PDB entry 6W19 | electron microscopy, 5.50 A resolution (low resolution: residue-level contacts below are approximate; hydrogen-bond / salt-bridge calls are withheld) | chains C and 1 of the 50 polymer chains in the assembly

[Chain C]
Molecule: Major capsid protein
Source organism: Epstein-Barr virus (strain B95-8)
Reference sequence: P03226 (MCP_EBVB9); residue numbers follow UniProt; this construct covers 1-1381
Amino-acid sequence (1381 residues; row label = number of the first residue in the row):
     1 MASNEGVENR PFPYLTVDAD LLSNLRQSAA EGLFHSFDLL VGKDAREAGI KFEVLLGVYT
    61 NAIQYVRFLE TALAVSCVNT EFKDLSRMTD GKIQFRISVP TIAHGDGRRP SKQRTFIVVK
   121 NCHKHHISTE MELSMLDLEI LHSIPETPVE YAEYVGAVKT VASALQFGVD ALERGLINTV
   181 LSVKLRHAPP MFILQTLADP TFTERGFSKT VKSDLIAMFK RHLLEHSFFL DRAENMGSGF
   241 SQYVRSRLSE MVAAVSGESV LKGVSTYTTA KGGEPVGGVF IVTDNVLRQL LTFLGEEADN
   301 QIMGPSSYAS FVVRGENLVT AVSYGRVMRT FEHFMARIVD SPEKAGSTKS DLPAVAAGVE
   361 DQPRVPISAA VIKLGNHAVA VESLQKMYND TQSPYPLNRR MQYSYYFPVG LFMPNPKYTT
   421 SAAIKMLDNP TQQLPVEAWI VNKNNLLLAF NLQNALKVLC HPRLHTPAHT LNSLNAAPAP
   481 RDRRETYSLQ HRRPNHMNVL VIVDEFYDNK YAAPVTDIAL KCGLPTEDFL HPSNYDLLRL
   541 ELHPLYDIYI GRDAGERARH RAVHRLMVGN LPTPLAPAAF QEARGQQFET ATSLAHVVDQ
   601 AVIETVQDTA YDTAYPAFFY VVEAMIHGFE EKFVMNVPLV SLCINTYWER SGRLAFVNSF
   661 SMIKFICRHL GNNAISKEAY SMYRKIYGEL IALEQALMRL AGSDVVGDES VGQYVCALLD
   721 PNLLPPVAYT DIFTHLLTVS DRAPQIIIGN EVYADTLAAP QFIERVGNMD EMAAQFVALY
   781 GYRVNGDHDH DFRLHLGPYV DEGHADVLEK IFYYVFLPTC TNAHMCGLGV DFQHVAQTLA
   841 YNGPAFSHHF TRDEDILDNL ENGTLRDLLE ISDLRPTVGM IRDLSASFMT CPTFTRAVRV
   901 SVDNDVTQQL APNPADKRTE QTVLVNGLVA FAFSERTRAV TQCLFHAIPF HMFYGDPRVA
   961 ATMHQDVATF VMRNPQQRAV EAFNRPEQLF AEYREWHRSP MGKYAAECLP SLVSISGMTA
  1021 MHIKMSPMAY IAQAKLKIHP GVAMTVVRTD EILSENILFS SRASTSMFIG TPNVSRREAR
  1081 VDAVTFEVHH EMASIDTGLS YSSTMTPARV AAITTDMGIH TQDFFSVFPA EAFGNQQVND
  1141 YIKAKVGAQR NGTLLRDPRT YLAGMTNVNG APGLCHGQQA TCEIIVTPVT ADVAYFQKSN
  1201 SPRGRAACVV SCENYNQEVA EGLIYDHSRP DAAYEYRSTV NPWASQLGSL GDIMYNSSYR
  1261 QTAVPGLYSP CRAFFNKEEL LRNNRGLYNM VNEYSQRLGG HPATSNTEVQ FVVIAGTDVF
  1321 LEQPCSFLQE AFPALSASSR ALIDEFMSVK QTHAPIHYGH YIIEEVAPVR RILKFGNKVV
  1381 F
Disordered / not traced: 1150-1167

[Chain 1]
Molecule: Triplex capsid protein 1
Source organism: Epstein-Barr virus (strain B95-8)
Reference sequence: P03187 (TRX1_EBVB9); numbering as in UniProt (aligned over 1-364)
Amino-acid sequence (364 residues; numbered 1 to 364; the number before each row is that of its first residue):
     1 MKVQGSVDRR RLQRRIAGLL PPPARRLNIS RGSEFTRDVR GLVEEHAQAS SLSAAAVWRA
    61 GLLAPGEVAV AGGGSGGGSF SWSGWRPPVF GDFLIHASSF NNAEATGTPL FQFKQSDPFS
   121 GVDAVFTPLS LFILMNHGRG VAARVEAGGG LTRMANLLYD SPATLADLVP DFGRLVADRR
   181 FHNFITPVGP LVENIKSTYL NKITTVVHGP VVSKAIPRST VKVTVPQEAF VDLDAWLSGG
   241 AGGGGGVCFV GGLGLQPCPA DARLYVALTY EEAGPRFTFF QSSRGHCQIM NILRIYYSPS
   301 IMHRYAVVQP LHIEELTFGA VACLGTFSAT DGWRRSAFNY RGSSLPVVEI DSFYSNVSDW
   361 EVIL
Disordered / not traced: 137-148, 239-254

[Chain C / chain 1 interface]
Contacting residue pairs (67):
  Ser86(C) - Pro217(1)
  Met135(C) - Pro65(1)
  Leu138(C) - Leu63(1)
  His142(C) - Pro65(1)
  Arg186(C) - Ser197(1)
  Thr1071(C) - Leu52(1)
  Pro1072(C) - Ser51(1)
  Pro1072(C) - Leu52(1)
  Asn1073(C) - Ala49(1)
  Asn1073(C) - Ser50(1)
  Asn1073(C) - Ser51(1)
  Asn1073(C) - Leu52(1)
  Asn1073(C) - Ile216(1)
  Val1074(C) - Ala49(1)
  Val1074(C) - Ser50(1)
  Val1074(C) - Leu62(1)
  Ser1075(C) - Gln48(1)
  Ser1075(C) - Leu62(1)
  Arg1076(C) - Leu62(1)
  Arg1076(C) - Ala64(1)
  Arg1076(C) - Pro65(1)
  Arg1076(C) - Gly66(1)
  Arg1076(C) - Glu67(1)
  Arg1076(C) - Val68(1)
  Arg1076(C) - Ala69(1)
  Arg1077(C) - Phe90(1)
  Arg1077(C) - Lys214(1)
  Glu1078(C) - Val89(1)
  Glu1078(C) - Phe90(1)
  Ala1079(C) - Glu67(1)
  Arg1080(C) - Glu67(1)
  Val1081(C) - Glu67(1)
  Phe1086(C) - Leu62(1)
  Ser1257(C) - Ala163(1)
  Thr1262(C) - Pro170(1)
  Ala1263(C) - Val169(1)
  Ala1263(C) - Pro170(1)
  Val1264(C) - Asp167(1)
  Val1264(C) - Pro170(1)
  Val1264(C) - Asp171(1)
  Pro1265(C) - Gln115(1)
  Pro1265(C) - Asp167(1)
  Pro1265(C) - Leu168(1)
  Pro1265(C) - Val169(1)
  Pro1265(C) - Pro170(1)
  Arg1272(C) - Asp167(1)
  Glu1278(C) - Ser161(1)
  Gln1296(C) - Thr198(1)
  Arg1297(C) - Thr198(1)
  Leu1298(C) - Thr198(1)
  Leu1298(C) - Tyr199(1)
  Val1313(C) - His96(1)
  Ile1314(C) - Ile95(1)
  Ile1314(C) - His96(1)
  Ile1314(C) - Val122(1)
  Ile1314(C) - Asp123(1)
  Ile1314(C) - Ala124(1)
  Ile1314(C) - Leu200(1)
  Ala1315(C) - Leu94(1)
  Ala1315(C) - His96(1)
  Ala1315(C) - Gly121(1)
  Ala1315(C) - Val122(1)
  Ala1315(C) - Leu200(1)
  Gly1316(C) - Tyr199(1)
  Gly1316(C) - Leu200(1)
  Thr1317(C) - Tyr199(1)
  Thr1317(C) - Leu200(1)
Also at the interface, not in a pair above, chain C (43 interface residues in all): His126, Leu133, Glu146, Val1084, Pro1129, Ala1130, Gln1261, Gly1266, His1301, Phe1311, Val1312
Also at the interface, not in a pair above, chain 1 (47 interface residues in all): Arg11, Val57, Gly74, Pro118, Asn136, Asp160, Thr164, Ala166, Arg174, Ile195

[Overview]
Chain C and chain 1 form an interface of 43 and 47 residues respectively.
Here chain C is Major capsid protein and chain 1 is Triplex capsid protein 1, both from Epstein-Barr virus
(strain B95-8). Entry 6W19 (Structures of Capsid and Capsid-Associated Tegument Complex inside the
Epstein-Barr Virus) was determined by electron microscopy, deposited together with 6W2D and 6W2E.
